Entry 1TUF (X-ray diffraction, 2.40 A resolution); this record covers chains A and B.

[Chain A (and B)]
Name: Diaminopimelate decarboxylase
Source organism: Methanocaldococcus jannaschii
Notes: EC 4.1.1.20; chain B of this document is another copy of the same molecule, construct and numbering; everything in this record applies to it too
UniProt: Q58497 (DCDA_METJA); residues 15-448 here correspond to UniProt positions 5-438 (UniProt number = residue number - 10)
Chain sequence (434 residues; each row starts with the number of its first residue):
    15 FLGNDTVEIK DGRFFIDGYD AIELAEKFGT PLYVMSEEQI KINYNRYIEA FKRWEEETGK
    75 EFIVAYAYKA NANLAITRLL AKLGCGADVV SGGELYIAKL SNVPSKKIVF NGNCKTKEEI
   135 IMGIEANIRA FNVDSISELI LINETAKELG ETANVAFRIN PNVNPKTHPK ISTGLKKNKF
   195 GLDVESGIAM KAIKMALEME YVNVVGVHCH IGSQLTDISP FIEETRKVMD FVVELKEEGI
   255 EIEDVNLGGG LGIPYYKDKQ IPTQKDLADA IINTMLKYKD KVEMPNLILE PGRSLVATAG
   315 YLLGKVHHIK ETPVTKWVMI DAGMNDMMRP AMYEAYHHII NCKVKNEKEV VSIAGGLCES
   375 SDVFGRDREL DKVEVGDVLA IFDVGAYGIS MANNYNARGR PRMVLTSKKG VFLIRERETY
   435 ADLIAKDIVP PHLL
Modified / non-standard residues: K83 ((2S)-2-amino-6-[[3-hydroxy-2-methyl-5-(phosphonooxymethyl)pyridin-4-yl]methylideneamino]hexanoic acid; LLP)
Sequence notes: modified residue (83)
Ligand contacts:
  - azelaic acid (AZ1), molecule 1: K83, F194, H224, G226, S227, Y269, R307, R343, Y347, Y401, M405
  - azelaic acid (AZ1), molecule 2: C372, E373, S374, Y409
Curated features (UniProtKB/Swiss-Prot):
  - active site: C372 (Proton donor)
  - binding site (pyridoxal 5'-phosphate): S227, G264, E304 to R307, Y401
  - binding site (substrate): R307, R343, Y347, E373, Y401
  - modified residue: K83 (N6-(pyridoxal phosphate)lysine)
From the paper describing this entry:
  - binding site for azelaic acid: K83, H224, R307, Y347, C372, E373, S374
  - specificity-determining residues: R307, Y347, E373 (proposed by the authors, not directly observed)
  - catalytic residues: C372 (proposed by the authors, not directly observed)

[How chain A and chain B interact]
Residue-residue contacts (178; chain A residue first):
  E51(A) - H446(B)  salt bridge
  K83(A) - C372(B)
  K83(A) - Y409(B)
  K83(A) - N410(B)
  N87(A) - D441(B)  hydrogen bond
  L88(A) - D441(B)  hydrogen bond (backbone-side chain)
  L88(A) - V443(B)  hydrophobic
  A89(A) - I442(B)
  A89(A) - P444(B)
  A89(A) - L447(B)
  R92(A) - V443(B)
  R92(A) - L447(B)  hydrogen bond (side chain-backbone)
  R92(A) - L448(B)
  L93(A) - L447(B)  hydrophobic
  K96(A) - H446(B)
  K96(A) - L447(B)
  V104(A) - C372(B)  hydrophobic
  V104(A) - N410(B)
  S105(A) - N410(B)  hydrogen bond (side chain-backbone)
  S105(A) - A411(B)  hydrogen bond (side chain-backbone)
  G106(A) - Y434(B)
  G107(A) - A411(B)
  G107(A) - Y434(B)
  E108(A) - N410(B)
  E108(A) - A411(B)
  Y110(A) - Y434(B)  hydrophobic
  I111(A) - I438(B)  hydrophobic
  L114(A) - I438(B)  hydrophobic
  G126(A) - C372(B)
  N127(A) - M333(B)  hydrogen bond
  N127(A) - G369(B)  hydrogen bond (side chain-backbone)
  N127(A) - G370(B)
  N127(A) - L371(B)
  C128(A) - H321(B)
  C128(A) - H322(B)
  C128(A) - M333(B)  hydrophobic
  C128(A) - I334(B)
  C128(A) - G370(B)
  K129(A) - H322(B)  hydrogen bond (backbone-side chain)
  T130(A) - H321(B)
  M136(A) - Y434(B)
  D148(A) - K324(B)  salt bridge
  S149(A) - K324(B)
  S151(A) - H322(B)  hydrogen bond
  S151(A) - I323(B)
  E152(A) - H322(B)
  L155(A) - H322(B)
  R172(A) - C372(B)
  K191(A) - W331(B)
  K191(A) - R380(B)  hydrogen bond (backbone-side chain)
  N192(A) - W331(B)
  N192(A) - S374(B)
  N192(A) - R380(B)
  K193(A) - K324(B)  hydrogen bond (backbone-side chain)
  K193(A) - W331(B)
  K193(A) - M333(B)
  K193(A) - A368(B)
  K193(A) - G369(B)  hydrogen bond (side chain-backbone)
  K193(A) - L371(B)  hydrogen bond (side chain-backbone)
  K193(A) - E373(B)
  K193(A) - D376(B)  salt bridge
  F194(A) - K324(B)  hydrogen bond (backbone-side chain)
  F194(A) - C372(B)  hydrophobic
  F194(A) - E373(B)
  F194(A) - S374(B)
  G195(A) - K324(B)  hydrogen bond (backbone-side chain)
  I202(A) - E325(B)
  H321(A) - C128(B)
  H321(A) - T130(B)
  H322(A) - K129(B)  hydrogen bond (side chain-backbone)
  H322(A) - S151(B)  hydrogen bond
  H322(A) - E152(B)
  H322(A) - L155(B)
  I323(A) - S151(B)
  K324(A) - D148(B)  salt bridge
  K324(A) - S149(B)
  K324(A) - K193(B)  hydrogen bond (side chain-backbone)
  K324(A) - F194(B)
  K324(A) - G195(B)  hydrogen bond (side chain-backbone)
  E325(A) - I202(B)
  P327(A) - D197(B)
  P327(A) - I202(B)
  V328(A) - K190(B)
  W331(A) - K191(B)
  W331(A) - N192(B)  hydrogen bond (side chain-backbone)
  W331(A) - K193(B)
  M333(A) - N127(B)  hydrogen bond
  M333(A) - C128(B)  hydrophobic
  M333(A) - K193(B)
  I334(A) - C128(B)
  M342(A) - M346(B)  hydrophobic
  M346(A) - M342(B)  hydrophobic
  M346(A) - M346(B)  hydrophobic
  A368(A) - K193(B)
  G369(A) - N127(B)  hydrogen bond (backbone-side chain)
  G369(A) - K193(B)  hydrogen bond (backbone-side chain)
  G370(A) - N127(B)
  G370(A) - C128(B)
  L371(A) - N127(B)
  L371(A) - K193(B)  hydrogen bond (backbone-side chain)
  L371(A) - F194(B)
  C372(A) - K83(B)
  C372(A) - V104(B)  hydrophobic
  C372(A) - F194(B)
  E373(A) - K193(B)
  E373(A) - F194(B)
  S374(A) - N192(B)
  S374(A) - F194(B)
  D376(A) - K193(B)  salt bridge
  Y401(A) - Y409(B)
  S404(A) - Y409(B)
  M405(A) - Y409(B)  hydrophobic
  A406(A) - N407(B)
  N407(A) - A406(B)
  N408(A) - R414(B)
  Y409(A) - K83(B)
  Y409(A) - Y401(B)
  Y409(A) - S404(B)
  Y409(A) - M405(B)  hydrophobic
  N410(A) - K83(B)
  N410(A) - V104(B)
  N410(A) - S105(B)  hydrogen bond (backbone-side chain)
  N410(A) - E108(B)
  A411(A) - S105(B)  hydrogen bond (backbone-side chain)
  A411(A) - G107(B)
  A411(A) - E108(B)
  R412(A) - V104(B)
  R412(A) - S105(B)
  R414(A) - N408(B)
  R414(A) - R414(B)
  L419(A) - L447(B)  hydrophobic
  S421(A) - H446(B)
  K423(A) - H446(B)
  F426(A) - P444(B)  hydrophobic
  L427(A) - I442(B)
  I428(A) - D441(B)
  I428(A) - I442(B)  hydrogen bond (backbone-backbone)
  I428(A) - P444(B)  hydrophobic
  R429(A) - K440(B)
  R429(A) - D441(B)  salt bridge
  E430(A) - K440(B)  hydrogen bond (backbone-backbone)
  R431(A) - K440(B)
  E432(A) - K440(B)
  Y434(A) - G106(B)
  Y434(A) - G107(B)
  Y434(A) - Y110(B)  hydrophobic
  Y434(A) - E132(B)
  Y434(A) - M136(B)  hydrophobic
  D436(A) - K440(B)  salt bridge
  I438(A) - I111(B)  hydrophobic
  K440(A) - R429(B)
  K440(A) - E430(B)  hydrogen bond (backbone-backbone)
  K440(A) - E432(B)
  K440(A) - D436(B)  salt bridge
  D441(A) - N87(B)  hydrogen bond
  D441(A) - L88(B)  hydrogen bond (side chain-backbone)
  D441(A) - I428(B)
  D441(A) - R429(B)  salt bridge
  I442(A) - A89(B)
  I442(A) - L427(B)
  I442(A) - I428(B)  hydrogen bond (backbone-backbone)
  V443(A) - L88(B)  hydrophobic
  V443(A) - R92(B)
  P444(A) - A89(B)
  P444(A) - F426(B)  hydrophobic
  P444(A) - I428(B)  hydrophobic
  P445(A) - F426(B)
  H446(A) - E51(B)  salt bridge
  H446(A) - K96(B)  hydrogen bond (backbone-side chain)
  H446(A) - S421(B)
  H446(A) - F426(B)
  L447(A) - A89(B)
  L447(A) - R92(B)  hydrogen bond (backbone-side chain)
  L447(A) - L93(B)  hydrophobic
  L447(A) - K96(B)
  L447(A) - L419(B)  hydrophobic
  L448(A) - R92(B)  hydrogen bond (backbone-side chain)
  L448(A) - K96(B)
Also at the interface, not in a pair above, chain A (98 interface residues in all): A86, N125, E132, E133, K190, D197, S200, T326, M338, Y347, L437
Also at the interface, not in a pair above, chain B (96 interface residues in all): A86, L114, N125, G126, R172, S200, P327, V328, D335, Y347, R412, K423, R431, P445

[Overview]
Chain A and chain B form an interface of 98 and 96 residues respectively; the contacts include 35 hydrogen
bonds and 10 salt bridges. Polar pairs include E51(A)-H446(B), D148(A)-K324(B) and K193(A)-D376(B). Ligands of
chain A: azelaic acid. The paper reports the catalytic residue C372(A); a binding site for azelaic acid at
K83(A), H224(A) and R307(A) among others.
Chain A and chain B are both Diaminopimelate decarboxylase (Methanocaldococcus jannaschii); the structure,
Crystal structure of Diaminopimelate Decarboxylase from m. jannaschi, was determined by X-ray diffraction,
deposited together with 1TWI.
